Entry 4KYW (X-ray diffraction, 2.35 A resolution); this record covers chains A and C of the 5 polymer chains in the assembly.

Chain A:
Molecule: Type-2 restriction enzyme DpnI
Organism: Streptococcus pneumoniae
Notes: EC 3.1.21.4
Reference sequence: P0A459 (T2D1_STRPN); numbering as in UniProt (aligned over 1-254)
Chain sequence (257 residues; numbered -2 to 254; the number before each row is that of its first residue; numbers below 1 keep their minus sign (Gly-2 is residue -2)):
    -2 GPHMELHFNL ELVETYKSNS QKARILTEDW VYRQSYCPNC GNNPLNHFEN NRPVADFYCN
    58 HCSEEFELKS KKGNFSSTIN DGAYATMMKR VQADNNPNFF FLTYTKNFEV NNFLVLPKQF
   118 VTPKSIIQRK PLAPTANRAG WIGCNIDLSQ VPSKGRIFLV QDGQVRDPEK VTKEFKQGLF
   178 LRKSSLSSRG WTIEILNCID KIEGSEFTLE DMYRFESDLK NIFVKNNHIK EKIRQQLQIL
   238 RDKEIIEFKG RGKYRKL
Not modelled in the structure: -2 to 0
Sequence notes: expression tag (-2 to 0); engineered mutation Asn134 (Arg in P0A459)
Residues lining bound ligands:
  - Ca2+ (CA): Asp53, Glu64, Leu65, Lys66
  - Zn2+ (ZN): Cys34, Asn36, Cys37, Asn39, Cys56, Cys59
What the authors report for this chain:
  - Ca2+ coordination: Asp53, Glu64, Leu65
  - catalytic residues: Asp53, Lys66
  - binding site for the 10-nt DNA strand (chain C): Asn16 to Gln31, Asn77, Asp78, Arg135, Trp138
  - binding site for the 10-nt DNA strand: Gln18, Asn48, Arg126, Leu129
  - specificity-determining residues: Gln18 (proposed by the authors, not directly observed)
  - conformationally variable residues (order/disorder transition): Leu129, Arg135, Trp138
  - specificity-determining residues: Trp138
  - contacts within the chain: Trp138-Gly140
  - binding site for the 10-nt DNA strand: Thr75 to Ala80
  - mutagenesis - L129A, R135A: decreased catalytic activity on Gm6ATC target sequence containing DNA
  - mutagenesis - W138A: abolished catalytic activity
  - mutagenesis - W138F, W138H, W138Y: decreased catalytic activity
  - mutagenesis - K229A/R231A: decreased binding to DNA
  - mutagenesis - K229A, R231A: decreased catalytic activity (citing earlier work)

Chain C:
Molecule: 10-nt DNA strand
Sequence (10 nucleotides; each row starts with the number of its first residue):
     1 CTGGXTCCAG
Modified / non-standard residues: 6MA (N6-methyl-deoxy-adenosine-5'-monophosphate) at position 5

Chain A / chain C interface:
Residue-residue contacts - 37 pairs, chain A then chain C:
  Asn16(A) - DC8(C)  sugar contact
  Asn16(A) - DA9(C)  hydrogen bond to the phosphate
  Ser17(A) - DT6(C)  base contact
  Ser17(A) - DC7(C)  hydrogen bond to the base
  Ser17(A) - DC8(C)  hydrogen bond to the sugar
  Gln18(A) - 6MA_5(C)  base contact
  Gln18(A) - DT6(C)  hydrogen bond to the base
  Ala20(A) - DC7(C)  sugar contact
  Ala20(A) - DC8(C)  phosphate contact
  Arg21(A) - DT6(C)  sugar contact
  Asn48(A) - DG3(C)  base contact
  Asn48(A) - DG4(C)  hydrogen bond to the base
  Asn48(A) - 6MA_5(C)  sugar contact
  Arg49(A) - 6MA_5(C)  sugar contact
  Pro50(A) - DG4(C)  phosphate contact
  Pro50(A) - 6MA_5(C)  phosphate contact
  Val51(A) - 6MA_5(C)  hydrogen bond to the phosphate
  Asp53(A) - DT6(C)  phosphate contact
  Glu64(A) - DT6(C)  phosphate contact
  Lys66(A) - DC7(C)  phosphate contact
  Ser67(A) - DC7(C)  hydrogen bond to the phosphate
  Lys68(A) - DC8(C)  phosphate contact
  Lys69(A) - DC8(C)  hydrogen bond to the phosphate
  Asn77(A) - DC8(C)  hydrogen bond to the base
  Asp78(A) - DT6(C)  base contact
  Asp78(A) - DC7(C)  hydrogen bond to the base
  Gly79(A) - 6MA_5(C)  phosphate contact
  Gly79(A) - DT6(C)  base contact
  Ala80(A) - DG4(C)  sugar contact
  Ala80(A) - 6MA_5(C)  hydrogen bond to the phosphate
  Thr83(A) - DG4(C)  phosphate contact
  Tyr101(A) - DC8(C)  hydrogen bond to the phosphate
  Arg135(A) - DG3(C)  base contact
  Arg135(A) - DG4(C)  hydrogen bond to the base
  Arg135(A) - 6MA_5(C)  base contact
  Trp138(A) - 6MA_5(C)  base contact
  Trp138(A) - DT6(C)  base contact
Other interface residues (no listed pair), chain A (25 interface residues in all): Glu25, Leu65

In short:
Chain A and chain C form an interface of 25 and 7 residues respectively; the contacts include 13 hydrogen
bonds. Among the polar pairs are Ser17(A)-DC7(C), Gln18(A)-DT6(C) and Asn48(A)-DG4(C). The paper reports
catalytic residues Asp53(A) and Lys66(A); W138F, W138H and W138Y of chain A, among others, reduce catalytic
activity; 9 substitutions were tested in all.
Chain A is Type-2 restriction enzyme DpnI (Streptococcus pneumoniae) and chain C is a 10-nt DNA strand; the
structure, Restriction endonuclease DPNI in complex with two DNA molecules, was determined by X-ray
diffraction.
